Entry 6BBE (X-ray diffraction, 1.90 A resolution); this record covers chain A.

Chain A:
Molecule: Pulmonary surfactant-associated protein D
Organism: Sus scrofa
UniProt: Q9N1X4 (SFTPD_PIG); residues 203-358 here correspond to UniProt positions 223-378 (UniProt number = residue number + 20)
Chain sequence (156 residues; numbered 203 to 358; the number before each row is that of its first residue):
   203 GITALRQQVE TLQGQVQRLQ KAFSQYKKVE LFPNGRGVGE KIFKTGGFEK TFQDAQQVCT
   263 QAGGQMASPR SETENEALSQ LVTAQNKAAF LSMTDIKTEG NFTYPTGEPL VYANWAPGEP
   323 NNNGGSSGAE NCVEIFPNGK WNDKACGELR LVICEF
Unresolved in the structure: 203
Cystine bridges: Cys-261/Cys-356, Cys-334/Cys-348
Glycans and other covalent adducts: N-acetylglucosamine (NAG) linked to Asn-303
Ion coordination: Ca2+ site 1: Asp-297, Glu-301, Asn-324, Glu-332, Asn-333; Ca2+ site 2: Glu-321, Asn-323, Glu-332, Asn-344, Asp-345 (together with alpha-D-mannopyranose)
Small-molecule neighbours: 1PG (2-(2-{2-[2-(2-methoxy-ethoxy)-ethoxy]-ethoxy}-ethoxy)-ethanol): Phe-250, Glu-251, Lys-252, Asp-256, Val-260, Ala-286
UniProt features mapped onto this chain:
  - glycosylation: Asn-303 (N-linked (GlcNAc...) asparagine)

Summary:
Chain A binds compound 1PG. N-acetylglucosamine is covalently linked to Asn-303. Asp-297, Glu-301, Asn-324,
Glu-332 and Asn-333 coordinate Ca2+ site 1. Glu-321, Asn-323, Glu-332, Asn-344 and Asp-345 coordinate Ca2+
site 2.
Chain A is Pulmonary surfactant-associated protein D (Sus scrofa); the structure, Structure of N-glycosylated
porcine surfactant protein-D, was determined by X-ray diffraction (same publication as 6BBD).
